PDB entry 3HOX | X-ray diffraction, 3.65 A resolution | chains B and P of the 15 polymer chains in the assembly

# Chain B
Molecule: DNA-directed RNA polymerase II subunit RPB2
From: Saccharomyces cerevisiae
Notes: EC 2.7.7.6
UniProt: P08518 (RPB2_YEAST); residue numbers follow UniProt; this construct covers 1-1224
Amino-acid sequence (1224 residues; numbered 1 to 1224; the number before each row is that of its first residue):
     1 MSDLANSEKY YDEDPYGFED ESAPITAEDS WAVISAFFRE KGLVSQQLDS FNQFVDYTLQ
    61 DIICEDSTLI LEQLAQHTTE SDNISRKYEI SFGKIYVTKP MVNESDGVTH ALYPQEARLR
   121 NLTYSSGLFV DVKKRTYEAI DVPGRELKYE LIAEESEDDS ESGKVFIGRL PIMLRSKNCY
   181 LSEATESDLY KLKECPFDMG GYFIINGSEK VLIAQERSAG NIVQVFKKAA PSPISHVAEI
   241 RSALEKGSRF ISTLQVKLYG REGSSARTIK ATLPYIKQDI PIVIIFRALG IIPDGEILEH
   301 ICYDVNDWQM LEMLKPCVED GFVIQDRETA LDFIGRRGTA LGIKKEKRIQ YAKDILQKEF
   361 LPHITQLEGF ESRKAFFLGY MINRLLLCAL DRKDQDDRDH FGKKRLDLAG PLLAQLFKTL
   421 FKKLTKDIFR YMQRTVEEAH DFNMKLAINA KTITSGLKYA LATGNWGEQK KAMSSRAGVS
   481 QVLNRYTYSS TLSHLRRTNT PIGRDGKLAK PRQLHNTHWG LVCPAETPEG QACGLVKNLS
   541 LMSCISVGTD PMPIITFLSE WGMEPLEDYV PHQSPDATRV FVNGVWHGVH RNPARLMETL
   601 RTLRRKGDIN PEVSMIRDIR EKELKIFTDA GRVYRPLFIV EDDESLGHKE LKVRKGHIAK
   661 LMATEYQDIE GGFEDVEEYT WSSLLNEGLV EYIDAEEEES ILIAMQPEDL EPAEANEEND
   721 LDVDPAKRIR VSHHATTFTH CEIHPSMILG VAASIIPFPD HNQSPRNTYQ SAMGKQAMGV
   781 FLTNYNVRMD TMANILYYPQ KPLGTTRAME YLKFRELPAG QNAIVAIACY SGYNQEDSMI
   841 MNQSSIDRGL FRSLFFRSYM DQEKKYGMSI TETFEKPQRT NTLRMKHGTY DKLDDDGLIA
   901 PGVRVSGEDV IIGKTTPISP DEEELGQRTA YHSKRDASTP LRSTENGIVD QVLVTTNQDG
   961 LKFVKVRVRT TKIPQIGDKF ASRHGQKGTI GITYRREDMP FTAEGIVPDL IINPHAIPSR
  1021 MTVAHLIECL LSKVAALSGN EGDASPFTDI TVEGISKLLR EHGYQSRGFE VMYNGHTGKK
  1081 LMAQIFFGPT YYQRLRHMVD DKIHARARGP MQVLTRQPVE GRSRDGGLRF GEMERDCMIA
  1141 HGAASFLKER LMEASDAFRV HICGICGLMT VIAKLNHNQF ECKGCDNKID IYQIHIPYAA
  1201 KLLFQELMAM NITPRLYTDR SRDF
Not modelled in the structure: 1-19, 71-89, 135-163, 337-344, 438-445, 669-677, 716-721, 920-932
Metal / ion sites: Zn2+: Cys1163, Cys1166, Cys1182, Cys1185

# Chain P
Molecule: 18-nt RNA strand
Sequence (18 nucleotides; each row starts with the number of its first residue; numbers below 1 keep their minus sign (U-6 is residue -6)):
    -6 UGCAUUUCAA CCAGGCUU
Not modelled in the structure: -6 to 0
Metal / ion sites: Mg2+: U10, U11 (shared with 3 residues of chain A)

# Chain B / chain P interface
Contacting residue pairs (15):
  Asn465(B) with C5(P), sugar contact
  Ala477(B) with C5(P), sugar contact; A6(P), sugar contact
  Gly478(B) with G7(P), phosphate contact
  Gln481(B) with G7(P), sugar contact
  Gln776(B) with C9(P), hydrogen bond to the phosphate; U10(P), phosphate contact
  Lys979(B) with U10(P), hydrogen bond to the phosphate
  Lys987(B) with U11(P), phosphate contact
  Met1111(B) with C1(P), base contact
  Gln1112(B) with C1(P), hydrogen bond to the phosphate; A3(P), phosphate contact
  Val1113(B) with C1(P), hydrogen bond to the sugar
  Arg1124(B) with C1(P), hydrogen bond to the phosphate; A2(P), salt bridge to the phosphate
Other interface residues (no listed pair), chain B (17 interface residues in all): Gln531, Ala772, Met773, His1097, Leu1114, Val1119
Other interface residues (no listed pair), chain P (10 interface residues in all): G8

# In short
Chain B and chain P form an interface of 17 and 10 residues respectively, with 5 hydrogen bonds and 1 salt
bridge. Polar contacts include Val1113(B)-C1(P), Gln776(B)-C9(P) and Lys979(B)-U10(P). U10(P) and U11(P) form
the Mg2+ site. Cys1163(B), Cys1166(B), Cys1182(B) and Cys1185(B) coordinate Zn2+.
Here chain B is DNA-directed RNA polymerase II subunit RPB2 (Saccharomyces cerevisiae) and chain P is an 18-nt
RNA strand. Entry 3HOX (Complete RNA polymerase II elongation complex V) was determined by X-ray diffraction
(same publication as 3HOU, 3HOV, 3HOW, 3HOY and 3HOZ).
